Entry 3CBC (X-ray diffraction, 2.17 A resolution); this record covers chain B.

Chain B:
Protein: Neutrophil gelatinase-associated lipocalin
Organism: Homo sapiens
UniProtKB: P80188 (NGAL_HUMAN); residues -19 to 178 here correspond to UniProt positions 1-198 (UniProt number = residue number + 20)
Sequence (198 residues; numbered -19 to 178; the number before each row is that of its first residue; numbers below 1 keep their minus sign (Met-19 is residue -19)):
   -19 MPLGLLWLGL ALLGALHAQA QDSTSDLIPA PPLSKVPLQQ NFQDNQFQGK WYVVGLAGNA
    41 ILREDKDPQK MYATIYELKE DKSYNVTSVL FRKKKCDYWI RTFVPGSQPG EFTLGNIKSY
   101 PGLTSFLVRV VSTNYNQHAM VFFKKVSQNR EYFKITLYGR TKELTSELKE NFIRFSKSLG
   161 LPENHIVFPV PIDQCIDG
Not modelled in the structure: -19 to 3, 47, 178
Construct notes: engineered mutation Ser87 (Cys107 in P80188), Phe106 (Tyr126 in P80188)
UniProt features mapped onto this chain:
  - binding site (a carboxymycobactin): Tyr52 to Thr54, Lys125, Lys134, Tyr138
  - binding site (enterobactin): Lys134
  - modified residue: Gln1 (Pyrrolidone carboxylic acid)
  - glycosylation: Asn65 (N-linked (GlcNAc...) asparagine)
Disulfide bonds: Cys76-Cys175
Ion coordination: Na+ near Tyr138 (its only coordinating residue here)
Small-molecule neighbours: 2,3,-dihydroxybenzoylserine (DBS; 2-(2,3-dihydroxy-benzoylamino)-3-hydroxy-propionic acid): Leu36, Ala40, Ile41, Tyr52, Phe106, Phe123, Lys124, Lys125, Tyr132, Phe133, Lys134
Reported in the primary citation:
  - mutagenesis - Y106F (50-fold): decreased binding to [FeIII(Ent)]3-
  - mutagenesis - Y106F: decreased binding to apo-Ent
  - binding site for 2,3,-dihydroxybenzoylserine: Lys125, Lys134

Overview:
Ligands of chain B: 2,3,-dihydroxybenzoylserine. UniProt lists 6 carboxymycobactin-binding residues and
enterobactin-binding residue Lys134. The paper reports a binding site for 2,3,-dihydroxybenzoylserine at
Lys125 and Lys134; Y106F reduces binding to [FeIII(Ent)]3-.
Chain B is Neutrophil gelatinase-associated lipocalin (Homo sapiens); the structure, Crystal structure of
Siderocalin (NGAL, Lipocalin 2) Y106F complexed with Ferric Enterobactin, was determined by X-ray diffraction
together with 3BY0 from the same study.
